Entry 7Q54 (electron microscopy, 8.90 A resolution (very low resolution: no residue pairs are listed; an interface is given only as per-side residue counts)); this record covers chains R and C of the 8 polymer chains in the assembly.

== Chain R ==
Protein: Glyceraldehyde-3-phosphate dehydrogenase A, chloroplastic
Source organism: Spinacia oleracea
Notes: EC 1.2.1.13
UniProt: P19866 (G3PA_SPIOL); the construct lacks a stretch of the UniProt sequence and is renumbered around it, so the offset changes along the chain: -65 to 18 = UniProt 1-84; 19-34 = UniProt 87-102; 36-60 = UniProt 103-127; 61-122 = UniProt 129-190; 2 more segments
Amino-acid sequence (402 residues; each row starts with the number of its first residue; note: 2 numbers in that range are skipped by the numbering (no residue carries them; nothing is unmodelled there); a row labelled like 18A-18B holds insertion residues (18A, then the next letters in order); numbers below 1 keep their minus sign (Met-65 is residue -65); X marks 1 residue of unknown identity (built as UNK)):
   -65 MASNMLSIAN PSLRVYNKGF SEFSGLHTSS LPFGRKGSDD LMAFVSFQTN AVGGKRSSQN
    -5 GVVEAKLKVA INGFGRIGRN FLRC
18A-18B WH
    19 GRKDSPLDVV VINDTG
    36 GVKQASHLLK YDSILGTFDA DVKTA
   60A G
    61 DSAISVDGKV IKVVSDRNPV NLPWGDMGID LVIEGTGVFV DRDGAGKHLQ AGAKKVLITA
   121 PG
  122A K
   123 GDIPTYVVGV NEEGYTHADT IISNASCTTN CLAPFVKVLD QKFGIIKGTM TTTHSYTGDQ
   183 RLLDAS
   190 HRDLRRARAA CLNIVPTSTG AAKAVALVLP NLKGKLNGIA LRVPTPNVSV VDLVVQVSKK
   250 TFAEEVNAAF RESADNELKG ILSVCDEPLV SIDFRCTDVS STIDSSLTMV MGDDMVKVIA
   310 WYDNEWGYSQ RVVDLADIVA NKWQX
Unresolved in the structure: -65 to -1
Differences from the reference sequence: insertion (334)
Swiss-Prot annotation at these positions:
  - active site: Cys149 (Nucleophile)
  - binding site (NADP(+)): Arg10, Ile11, Asp32, Arg77, Asn313
  - binding site (D-glyceraldehyde 3-phosphate): Ser148 to Thr150, Thr179, Arg195, Thr208, Gly209, Arg231
  - site: His176 (Activates thiol group during catalysis)
Small-molecule neighbours: NAD (nicotinamide-adenine-dinucleotide): Asn6, Gly7, Phe8, Gly9, Arg10, Ile11, Gly12, Asn31, Asp32, Thr33, Asp76, Arg77, Leu82, Glu94, Gly95, Thr96, Gly97, Phe99, Val100, Thr119, Ala120, Ser148, Cys149, His176, Thr179, Asp181, Thr208, Arg231, Asn313, Glu314, Tyr317

== Chain C ==
Protein: Glyceraldehyde-3-phosphate dehydrogenase B, chloroplastic
Source organism: Spinacia oleracea
Notes: EC 1.2.1.13
UniProt: P12860 (G3PB_SPIOL); the construct lacks a stretch of the UniProt sequence and is renumbered around it, so the offset changes along the chain: -83 to 18 = UniProt 1-102; 19-34 = UniProt 105-120; 36-60 = UniProt 121-145; 61-122 = UniProt 147-208; 4 more segments
Amino-acid sequence (451 residues; row label = number of the first residue in the row; note: 2 numbers in that range are skipped by the numbering (no residue carries them; nothing is unmodelled there); a row labelled like 18A-18B holds insertion residues (18A, then the next letters in order); numbers below 1 keep their minus sign (Met-83 is residue -83)):
   -83 MASHAALAPS RIPASTRLAS KASQQYSFLT QCSFKRLDVA DFSGLRSSNS VTFTREASFH
   -23 DVIAAQLTTK PTGAAPVRGE TVAKLKVAIN GFGRIGRNFL RC
18A-18B WH
    19 GRKDSPLDVV VVNDSG
    36 GVKSATHLLK YDSILGTFKA DVKII
   60A D
    61 NETFSIDGKP IKVVSNRDPL KLPWAELGID IVIEGTGVFV DGPGAGKHIQ AGAKKVIITA
   121 PA
  122A K
   123 G
  123A S
   124 DIPTYVVGVN EKDYGH
  139A D
   140 VANIISNASC TTNCLAPFVK VLDEELGIVK GTMTTTHSYT GDQRLLDAS
   190 HRDLRRARAA ALNIVPTSTG AAKAVSLVLP QLKGKLNGIA LRVPTPNVSV VDLVVNIEK
  248A V
   249 GVTAEDVNNA FRKAAAGPLK GVLDVCDIPL VSVDFRCSDF SSTIDSSLTM VMGGDMVKVV
   309 AWYDNEWGYS QRVVDLADLV ANKWPGLEGS VASGDPLEDF CKDNPADEEC KLYE
Unresolved in the structure: -83 to -1
Swiss-Prot annotation at these positions:
  - active site: Cys149 (Nucleophile)
  - binding site (NADP(+)): Arg10, Ile11, Asp32, Arg77, Asn313
  - binding site (D-glyceraldehyde 3-phosphate): Ser148 to Thr150, Thr179, Arg195, Thr208, Gly209, Arg231
  - site: His176 (Activates thiol group during catalysis)
Disulfides: Cys349-Cys358
Small-molecule neighbours: NAD (nicotinamide-adenine-dinucleotide): Asn6, Gly7, Phe8, Gly9, Arg10, Ile11, Gly12, Asn31, Asp32, Ser33, Asn76, Arg77, Gly95, Thr96, Gly97, Val98, Phe99, Thr119, Ala120, Thr179, Gly180, Asp181, Glu314, Tyr317
Reported in the primary citation:
  - self-association interface (contacts with another copy of this molecule): Arg77 to Leu80, Gly97 to Lys114, Thr119 to Thr127, His139 to Ile143, Thr179 to Arg195
  - catalytic residues: Cys149 (citing earlier work)

== How chain R and chain C interact ==
At this resolution (9 A) residue pairs are not listed: 10 residues of chain R and 9 of chain C lie at the interface.

== In short ==
10 residues of chain R and 9 residues of chain C are in contact. Ligands of chain R: NAD. Bound to chain C:
NAD. From the paper: the catalytic residue Cys149(C); a self-association interface involving Arg77(C),
Gly97(C) and Thr119(C) among others.
Chain R is Glyceraldehyde-3-phosphate dehydrogenase A, chloroplastic and chain C is Glyceraldehyde-3-phosphate
dehydrogenase B, chloroplastic, both from Spinacia oleracea; the structure, Single Particle Cryo-EM structure
of photosynthetic A4B4-glyceraldehyde 3-phosphate dehydrogenase from Spinacia oleracia, was determined by
electron microscopy, deposited together with 7Q53, 7Q55, 7Q56 and 7Q57.
